PDB entry 5Y89 | X-ray diffraction, 2.40 A resolution | chain A

Chain A:
Molecule: Putative hemin transport system, substrate-binding protein
Source organism: Burkholderia cenocepacia (strain ATCC BAA-245 / DSM 16553 / LMG 16656 / NCTC 13227 / J2315 / CF5610)
Notes: fragment: heme binding protein
UniProtKB: B4EKB3 (B4EKB3_BURCJ); numbering as in UniProt (aligned over 40-305)
Sequence (271 residues; each row starts with the number of its first residue):
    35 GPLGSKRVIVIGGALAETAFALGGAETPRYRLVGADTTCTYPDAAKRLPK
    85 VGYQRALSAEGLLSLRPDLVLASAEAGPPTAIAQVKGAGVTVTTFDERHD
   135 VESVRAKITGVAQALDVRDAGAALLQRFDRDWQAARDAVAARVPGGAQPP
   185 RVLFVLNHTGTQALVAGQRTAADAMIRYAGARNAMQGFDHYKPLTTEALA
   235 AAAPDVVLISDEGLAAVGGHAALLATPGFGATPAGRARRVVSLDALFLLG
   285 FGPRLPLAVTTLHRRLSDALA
Not modelled in the structure: 35-38
Sequence notes: expression tag (35-39)
Bound ions: heme Fe near Tyr87 (its only coordinating residue here)
Small-molecule neighbours: heme (HEM): Gly46, Gly47, Thr71, Thr72, Tyr87, Gln88, Arg89, Glu109, His133, Leu190, His192, Thr193, Leu198, Thr204, Ala205, Ala206, Tyr225, Ala279, Leu280, Leu283, Gly284

In short:
Ligands of chain A: heme.
Chain A is Putative hemin transport system, substrate-binding protein (Burkholderia cenocepacia (strain ATCC
BAA-245 / DSM 16553 / LMG 16656 / NCTC 13227 / J2315 / CF5610)); the structure, Periplasmic heme-binding
protein BhuT in complex with one heme (holo-1), was determined by X-ray diffraction, deposited together with
5Y8A, 5Y8B, 5GIZ and 5GJ3.
